8EL6 - chains C and D of the 6 polymer chains in the assembly; structure by X-ray diffraction, 1.95 A resolution.

# Chain C
Molecule: Phycoerythrin alpha-2 subunit
Organism: Hemiselmis andersenii
UniProt: U5TBJ3 (PHEA2_HEMAN); residues 1-62 here correspond to UniProt positions 48-109 (UniProt number = residue number + 47)
Chain sequence (62 residues; each row starts with the number of its first residue):
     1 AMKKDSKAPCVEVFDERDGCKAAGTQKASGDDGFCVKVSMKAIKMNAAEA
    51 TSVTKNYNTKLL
Modified residues: K4 (5-hydroxylysine; LYZ)
Swiss-Prot annotation at these positions:
  - binding site ((2R,3E)-phycoerythrobilin): D5, S6, E16, R17, C20, T25, K27, A28, K37
Covalently attached groups: phycoerythrobilin (PEB) linked to C20
Small-molecule neighbours:
  - DiCys-(15,16)-Dihydrobiliverdin (AX9): Y57, N58, T59, K60, L61
  - phycoerythrobilin (PEB), molecule 1: M2, K4, D5, S6, K7
  - phycoerythrobilin (PEB), molecule 2: V13, F14, D15, R17, F34, C35, V36
  - phycoerythrobilin (PEB), molecule 3: F14, E16, D18, K21, A22, T25, Q26, K27, A28, S29, G30, G33, F34, C35, K37
  - phycoerythrobilin (PEB), molecule 4: M45, N46, A47

# Chain D
Molecule: Phycoerythrin550 beta subunit
Organism: Hemiselmis andersenii
UniProt: U5T8W0 (U5T8W0_HEMAN); residue numbers follow UniProt; this construct covers 1-177
Chain sequence (177 residues; numbered 1 to 177; the number before each row is that of its first residue):
     1 MLDAFSKVITSADGKAAYVGGADLQALKKFVSEGNKRMDSVNAIVSNASC
    51 IVSDSVSGMVCENPSLIAPNGGVYTNRKMAACLRDAEIILRYVSYSLLSG
   101 DSSVLEDRCLNGLKETYASLGVPAAGNARTISIMKATVIGFITNNSQQKK
   151 LSTPAGDCSALASEVGGYFDKVSSALA
Not modelled in the structure: 1-15
Sequence notes: conflict V172 (Glu in U5T8W0)
Swiss-Prot annotation at these positions:
  - binding site ((2R,3E)-phycoerythrobilin): Y18, K28, N35, D39, C82, R84, D85, N144, P154, G156, C158
  - binding site (15,16-dihydrobiliverdin): C50, D54, C61, R129, Q148, K149
Covalently attached groups: DiCys-(15,16)-Dihydrobiliverdin (AX9) linked to C50, C61; phycoerythrobilin (PEB) linked to C82, C158
Small-molecule neighbours:
  - DiCys-(15,16)-Dihydrobiliverdin (AX9): I51, D54, S57, G58, E62, R129, I133, A136, T137, G140, F141, N145, S146, Q147, Q148, K149
  - phycoerythrobilin (PEB), molecule 1: L24, K28, N35, K36, M38, D39, S40, F141, I142, T143, N144, T153, P154, A155, G156, D157
  - phycoerythrobilin (PEB), molecule 2: M59, L66, G72, V73, R77, K78, A81, R84, D85, I88, I89, Y92, R108, C109, L113, T116, Y117, L120, V122, P123, G126, N127, T130
  - phycoerythrobilin (PEB), molecule 3: N76, R77, A80

# Chain C / chain D interface
Residue-residue contacts (70; chain C residue first):
  A1(C) with D107(D), hydrogen bond (backbone-backbone); R108(D); N111(D)
  M2(C) with D107(D); R108(D); C109(D); N111(D), hydrogen bond (backbone-backbone); L113(D), hydrophobic; T116(D)
  K3(C) with R108(D)
  K4(C) with T116(D)
  D5(C) with R108(D), salt bridge
  S6(C) with R84(D), hydrogen bond; I88(D)
  K7(C) with Y92(D), hydrogen bond (backbone-side chain)
  A8(C) with Y92(D), hydrophobic
  P9(C) with R91(D); Y92(D); Y95(D), hydrophobic
  C10(C) with R91(D)
  V11(C) with V41(D), hydrophobic; V45(D); L98(D), hydrophobic
  V13(C) with V41(D), hydrophobic; N42(D)
  K27(C) with Y18(D), hydrogen bond
  S29(C) with G20(D); G21(D), hydrogen bond (backbone-backbone)
  G30(C) with G21(D)
  F34(C) with G20(D); L24(D), hydrophobic; K28(D)
  C35(C) with V19(D)
  V36(C) with A17(D); Y18(D); V19(D), hydrogen bond (backbone-backbone); M38(D), hydrophobic
  K37(C) with A17(D); Y18(D), hydrogen bond
  V38(C) with A16(D); A17(D), hydrogen bond (backbone-backbone); L98(D), hydrophobic
  S39(C) with A16(D)
  M40(C) with Y92(D); R108(D)
  I43(C) with R84(D); E87(D); I88(D), hydrophobic
  M45(C) with R77(D); A80(D), hydrophobic; A81(D), hydrophobic
  E49(C) with S53(D), hydrogen bond
  A50(C) with N76(D); M79(D), hydrophobic; A80(D); L83(D), hydrophobic
  T51(C) with N76(D), hydrogen bond
  V53(C) with S53(D); S57(D); M79(D), hydrophobic
  T54(C) with I67(D); M79(D)
  Y57(C) with S57(D); V60(D), hydrophobic; C61(D); I67(D), hydrophobic
  N58(C) with C61(D)
  L61(C) with D54(D); Q148(D)
  L62(C) with Q148(D)
Also at the interface, not in a pair above, chain C (38 interface residues in all): A28, D32, K44, N46, A47
Also at the interface, not in a pair above, chain D (43 interface residues in all): Q25, V56, P64, S94, G112

# Overview
Chain C and chain D form an interface of 38 and 43 residues respectively; the contacts include 11 hydrogen
bonds and 1 salt bridge. Polar pairs include D5(C)-R108(D), S6(C)-R84(D) and K7(C)-Y92(D). One
phycoerythrobilin molecule is bound between chain C and chain D.
Chain C is Phycoerythrin alpha-2 subunit and chain D is Phycoerythrin550 beta subunit, both from Hemiselmis
andersenii; the structure, Light harvesting phycobiliprotein HaPE555 from the cryptophyte Hemiselmis
andersenii CCMP644 with an altered helix hA/hY conformation, was determined by X-ray diffraction together with
7SSF, 7SUT, 8EL3, 8EL4 and 8EL5 from the same study.
